PDB entry 8TPV | X-ray diffraction, 2.27 A resolution | chains A and D of the 4 polymer chains in the assembly

# Chain A (and D)
Name: Hypoxanthine-guanine phosphoribosyltransferase
Source organism: Homo sapiens
Notes: EC 2.4.2.8; chain D of this document is another copy of the same molecule, construct and numbering; everything in this record applies to it too
UniProt: P00492 (HPRT_HUMAN); residues 3-217 here correspond to UniProt positions 4-218 (UniProt number = residue number + 1)
Chain sequence (218 residues; each row starts with the number of its first residue; numbering starts at 0):
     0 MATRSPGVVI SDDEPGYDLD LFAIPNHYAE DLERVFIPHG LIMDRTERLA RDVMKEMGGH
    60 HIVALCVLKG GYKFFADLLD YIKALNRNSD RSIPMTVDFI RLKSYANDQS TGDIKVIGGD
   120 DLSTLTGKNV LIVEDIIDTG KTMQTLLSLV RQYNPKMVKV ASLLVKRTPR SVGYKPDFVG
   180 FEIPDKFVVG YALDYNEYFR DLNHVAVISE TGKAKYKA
Not modelled in the structure: 0-2, 103-113 (chain D: 0-4, 105-111)
Sequence notes: initiating methionine (0); expression tag (1-2); engineered mutation A22 (Cys23 in P00492), A105 (Cys106 in P00492), A205 (Cys206 in P00492)
Bound ions: Mg2+ site 1: E133, D134; Mg2+ site 2: D193 (together with JEI)
Residues lining bound ligands: JEI ((3-{(2S,4R)-4-(2-amino-6-oxo-1,6-dihydro-9H-purin-9-yl)-2-[(2-phosphonoethoxy)methyl]pyrrolidin-1-yl}-3-oxopropyl)phosphonic acid): L67, K68, G69, D134, I135, I136, D137, T138, G139, K140, T141, K165, K185, F186, V187, L192, D193, R199
What the authors report for this chain:
  - binding site for JEI: F186, D193, R199
  - conformationally variable residues (loop rearrangement): D137 to T141, P168 to V171
  - Mg2+ coordination: E133, D134

# How chain A and chain D interact
Residue-residue contacts - 10 pairs, chain A then chain D:
  E46(A) - R86(D)  salt bridge
  E46(A) - N87(D)
  R50(A) - R86(D)  hydrogen bond (side chain-backbone)
  R50(A) - N87(D)
  L84(A) - N87(D)
  R86(A) - E46(D)  salt bridge
  R86(A) - R50(D)  hydrogen bond (backbone-side chain)
  N87(A) - E46(D)  hydrogen bond
  N87(A) - R50(D)
  N87(A) - L84(D)

# Overview
The chain A/chain D interface involves 5 residues from each chain; the contacts include 3 hydrogen bonds and 2
salt bridges. Polar pairs include E46(A)-R86(D), R50(A)-R86(D) and N87(A)-E46(D). Ligands of chain A: compound
JEI. From the paper: a binding site for JEI at F186(A), D193(A) and R199(A); Mg2+ coordination by E133(A) and
D134(A).
Both chains are Hypoxanthine-guanine phosphoribosyltransferase (Homo sapiens). Entry 8TPV (Structure of human
hypoxanthine guanine phosphoribzosyltransferase in complex with
[2S,4R]-4-Guanin-9-yl-2-(2-phosphonoethoxymethyl)-1-N-(3-phosphonopropionyl)pyrrolidine) was determined by
X-ray diffraction (same publication as 8TPY, 8TR1 and 8TS4).
